8BBH - chains A and H of the 3 polymer chains in the assembly; structure by X-ray diffraction, 1.62 A resolution.

[Chain A]
Name: Glucose-6-phosphate isomerase
Notes: EC 5.3.1.9
Reference sequence: P06744 (G6PI_HUMAN); numbering as in UniProt (aligned over 293-307)
Amino-acid sequence (19 residues; row label = number of the first residue in the row):
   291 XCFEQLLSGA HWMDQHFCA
Not modelled in the structure: 291-299, 308-309
Sequence notes: expression tag (291-292, 308-309)
Modified positions: ACA (6-aminohexanoic acid) at position 291

[Chain H]
Name: Heavy Chain of TL1 Fab fragment
Organism: Mus musculus
Notes: antibody fragment or engineered binder
Amino-acid sequence (213 residues; numbered 1 to 216; 3 numbers in that range are skipped by the numbering (no residue carries them; nothing is unmodelled there); the number before each row is that of its first residue):
     1 QIQLVQSGPE LKKPGETVKI SCKASGYTFT TYALNWVKQA PGKGLKWMGW INTYSGVPTY
    61 ADDFKGRFAF SLETSASTAY LQINNLKNAD TATYFCARGM SGTFDYWGQG TSLTVSSAKT
   121 TPPSVYPLAP GC
   136 TGSSVTLGCL VKGYFPESVT VTWNSGSLSS SVHTFPALLQ SGLYTMSSSV TVPSSTWPSQ
   196 TVTCSVAHPA SSTTVDKKIE P
Cystine bridges: Cys22-Cys96, Cys144-Cys199

[How chain A and chain H interact]
Pairs across the interface (21; chain A residue first):
  His301(A) - Gly102(H)
  Trp302(A) - Trp47(H)  hydrophobic
  Trp302(A) - Trp50(H)
  Met303(A) - Ala33(H)  hydrophobic
  Met303(A) - Asn35(H)  hydrogen bond
  Met303(A) - Trp50(H)
  Met303(A) - Gly99(H)
  Met303(A) - Phe104(H)  hydrophobic
  Asp304(A) - Ser101(H)
  Gln305(A) - Thr30(H)  hydrogen bond (side chain-backbone)
  Gln305(A) - Thr31(H)
  Gln305(A) - Tyr32(H)
  Gln305(A) - Ala33(H)  hydrogen bond (side chain-backbone)
  Gln305(A) - Trp50(H)
  Gln305(A) - Ile51(H)
  Gln305(A) - Asn52(H)
  Gln305(A) - Thr53(H)  hydrogen bond (side chain-backbone)
  Gln305(A) - Tyr54(H)
  His306(A) - Thr30(H)
  His306(A) - Thr31(H)  hydrogen bond (side chain-backbone)
  His306(A) - Tyr54(H)

[Overview]
6 residues of chain A and 15 residues of chain H are in contact, with 5 hydrogen bonds. Polar pairs include
Met303(A)-Asn35(H), Gln305(A)-Thr30(H) and Gln305(A)-Ala33(H).
Chain A is Glucose-6-phosphate isomerase and chain H is Heavy Chain of TL1 Fab fragment (Mus musculus); the
structure, The crystal structure of a mouse Fab fragment TL1 in complex with a human Glucose-6-phosphate
isomerase ..., was determined by X-ray diffraction.
